9H3L - chains A and K of the 13 polymer chains in the assembly; structure by electron microscopy, 5.84 A resolution (low resolution: residue-level contacts below are approximate; hydrogen-bond / salt-bridge calls are withheld).

Chain A:
Molecule: 23S ribosomal RNA
Source organism: Escherichia coli
Sequence (2904 nucleotides; each row starts with the number of its first residue):
     1 GGUUAAGCGA CUAAGCGUAC ACGGUGGAUG CCCUGGCAGU CAGAGGCGAU GAAGGACGUG
    61 CUAAUCUGCG AUAAGCGUCG GUAAGGUGAU AUGAACCGUU AUAACCGGCG AUUUCCGAAU
   121 GGGGAAACCC AGUGUGUUUC GACACACUAU CAUUAACUGA AUCCAUAGGU UAAUGAGGCG
   181 AACCGGGGGA ACUGAAACAU CUAAGUACCC CGAGGAAAAG AAAUCAACCG AGAUUCCCCC
   241 AGUAGCGGCG AGCGAACGGG GAGCAGCCCA GAGCCUGAAU CAGUGUGUGU GUUAGUGGAA
   301 GCGUCUGGAA AGGCGCGCGA UACAGGGUGA CAGCCCCGUA CACAAAAAUG CACAUGCUGU
   361 GAGCUCGAUG AGUAGGGCGG GACACGUGGU AUCCUGUCUG AAUAUGGGGG GACCAUCCUC
   421 CAAGGCUAAA UACUCCUGAC UGACCGAUAG UGAACCAGUA CCGUGAGGGA AAGGCGAAAA
   481 GAACCCCGGC GAGGGGAGUG AAAAAGAACC UGAAACCGUG UACGUACAAG CAGUGGGAGC
   541 ACGCUUAGGC GUGUGACUGC GUACCUUUUG UAUAAUGGGU CAGCGACUUA UAUUCUGUAG
   601 CAAGGUUAAC CGAAUAGGGG AGCCGAAGGG AAACCGAGUC UUAACUGGGC GUUAAGUUGC
   661 AGGGUAUAGA CCCGAAACCC GGUGAUCUAG CCAUGGGCAG GUUGAAGGUU GGGUAACACU
   721 AACUGGAGGA CCGAACCGAC UAAUGUUGAA AAAUUAGCGG AUGACUUGUG GCUGGGGGUG
   781 AAAGGCCAAU CAAACCGGGA GAUAGCUGGU UCUCCCCGAA AGCUAUAUAA GUAGCGCCUC
   841 GUGAAUUCAU CUCCGGGGGU AGAGCACUGU UUCGGCAAGG GGGUCAUCCC GACUUACCAA
   901 CCCGAUGCAA ACUGCGAAUA CCGGAGAAUG UUAUCACGGG AGACACACGG CGGGUGCUAA
   961 CGUCCGUCGU GAAGAGGGAA ACAACCCAGA CCGCCAGCUA AGGUCCCAAA GUCAUGGUUA
  1021 AGUGGGAAAC GAUGUGGGAA GGCCCAGACA GCCAGGAUGU UGGCUUAGAA GCAGCCAUCA
  1081 UUUAAAGAAA GCGUAAUAGC UCACUGGUCG AGUCGGCCUG CGCGGAAGAU GUAACGGGGC
  1141 UAAACCAUGC ACCGAAGCUG CGGCAGCGAC GCUUAUGCGU UGUUGGGUAG GGGAGCGUUC
  1201 UGUAAGCCUG CGAAGGUGUG CUGUGAGGCA UGCUGGAGGU AUCAGAAGUG CGAAUGCUGA
  1261 CAUAAGUAAC GAUAAAGCGG GUGAAAAGCC CGCUCGCCGG AAGACCAAGG GUUCCUGUCC
  1321 AACGUUAAUC GGGGCAGGGU GAGUCGACCC CUAAGGCGAG GCCGAAAGGC GUAGUCGAUG
  1381 GGAAACAGGU UAAUAUUCCU GUACUUGGUG UUACUGCGAA GGGGGGACGG AGAAGGCUAU
  1441 GUUGGCCGGG CGACGGUUGU CCCGGUUUAA GCGUGUAGGC UGGUUUUCCA GGCAAAUCCG
  1501 GAAAAUCAAG GCUGAGGCGU GAUGACGAGG CACUACGGUG CUGAAGCAAC AAAUGCCCUG
  1561 CUUCCAGGAA AAGCCUCUAA GCAUCAGGUA ACAUCAAAUC GUACCCCAAA CCGACACAGG
  1621 UGGUCAGGUA GAGAAUACCA AGGCGCUUGA GAGAACUCGG GUGAAGGAAC UAGGCAAAAU
  1681 GGUGCCGUAA CUUCGGGAGA AGGCACGCUG AUAUGUAGGU GAGGUCCCUC GCGGAUGGAG
  1741 CUGAAAUCAG UCGAAGAUAC CAGCUGGCUG CAACUGUUUA UUAAAAACAC AGCACUGUGC
  1801 AAACACGAAA GUGGACGUAU ACGGUGUGAC GCCUGCCCGG UGCCGGAAGG UUAAUUGAUG
  1861 GGGUUAGCGC AAGCGAAGCU CUUGAUCGAA GCCCCGGUAA ACGGCGGCCG UAACUAUAAC
  1921 GGUCCUAAGG UAGCGAAAUU CCUUGUCGGG UAAGUUCCGA CCUGCACGAA UGGCGUAAUG
  1981 AUGGCCAGGC UGUCUCCACC CGAGACUCAG UGAAAUUGAA CUCGCUGUGA AGAUGCAGUG
  2041 UACCCGCGGC AAGACGGAAA GACCCCGUGA ACCUUUACUA UAGCUUGACA CUGAACAUUG
  2101 AGCCUUGAUG UGUAGGAUAG GUGGGAGGCU UUGAAGUGUG GACGCCAGUC UGCAUGGAGC
  2161 CGACCUUGAA AUACCACCCU UUAAUGUUUG AUGUUCUAAC GUUGACCCGU AAUCCGGGUU
  2221 GCGGACAGUG UCUGGUGGGU AGUUUGACUG GGGCGGUCUC CUCCUAAAGA GUAACGGAGG
  2281 AGCACGAAGG UUGGCUAAUC CUGGUCGGAC AUCAGGAGGU UAGUGCAAUG GCAUAAGCCA
  2341 GCUUGACUGC GAGCGUGACG GCGCGAGCAG GUGCGAAAGC AGGUCAUAGU GAUCCGGUGG
  2401 UUCUGAAUGG AAGGGCCAUC GCUCAACGGA UAAAAGGUAC UCCGGGGAUA ACAGGCUGAU
  2461 ACCGCCCAAG AGUUCAUAUC GACGGCGGUG UUUGGCACCU CGAUGUCGGC UCAUCACAUC
  2521 CUGGGGCUGA AGUAGGUCCC AAGGGUAUGG CUGUUCGCCA UUUAAAGUGG UACGCGAGCU
  2581 GGGUUUAGAA CGUCGUGAGA CAGUUCGGUC CCUAUCUGCC GUGGGCGCUG GAGAACUGAG
  2641 GGGGGCUGCU CCUAGUACGA GAGGACCGGA GUGGACGCAU CACUGGUGUU CGGGUUGUCA
  2701 UGCCAAUGGC ACUGCCCGGU AGCUAAAUGC GGAAGAGAUA AGUGCUGAAA GCAUCUAAGC
  2761 ACGAAACUUG CCCCGAGAUG AGUUCUCCCU GACCCUUUAA GGGUCCUGAA GGAACGUUGA
  2821 AGACGACGAC GUUGAUAGGC CGGGUGUGUA AGCGCAGCGA UGCGUUGAGC UAACCGGUAC
  2881 UAAUGAACCG UGAGGCUUAA CCUU
Unresolved in the structure: 685-793, 865-914, 1032-1122, 1687-1701, 1769-1983, 2054-2509, 2587-2607, 2904

Chain K:
Name: Large ribosomal subunit protein uL14
Source organism: Escherichia coli
UniProtKB: P0ADY3 (RL14_ECOLI); numbering as in UniProt (aligned over 1-122)
Sequence (122 residues; row label = number of the first residue in the row):
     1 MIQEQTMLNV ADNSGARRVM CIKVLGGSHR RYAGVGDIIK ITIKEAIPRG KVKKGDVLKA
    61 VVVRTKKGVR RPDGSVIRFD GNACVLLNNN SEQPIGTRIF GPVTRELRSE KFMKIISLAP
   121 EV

Chain A / chain K interface:
Contacting residue pairs (36; chain A residue first):
  A1664(A) / Met-1(K)
  A1664(A) / Lys-67(K)
  A1664(A) / Arg-78(K)
  A1665(A) / Met-1(K)
  A1665(A) / Gln-3(K)
  A1665(A) / Thr-6(K)
  A1665(A) / Tyr-32(K)
  A1665(A) / Lys-66(K)
  A1665(A) / Asn-82(K)
  G1666(A) / Gln-3(K)
  G1666(A) / Gln-5(K)
  G1666(A) / Met-7(K)
  A1669(A) / Glu-4(K)
  A1669(A) / Gln-5(K)
  C1994(A) / Glu-4(K)
  U1995(A) / Gln-3(K)
  U1995(A) / Tyr-32(K)
  C1996(A) / Arg-31(K)
  C1996(A) / Tyr-32(K)
  U2561(A) / Lys-23(K)
  U2563(A) / Ser-28(K)
  U2650(A) / Glu-110(K)
  G2674(A) / Gly-26(K)
  G2674(A) / Gly-27(K)
  G2674(A) / Arg-30(K)
  A2675(A) / Arg-31(K)
  C2683(A) / Arg-70(K)
  C2683(A) / Gly-74(K)
  U2684(A) / Lys-67(K)
  U2684(A) / Arg-70(K)
  U2684(A) / Val-76(K)
  A2726(A) / Met-1(K)
  A2726(A) / Tyr-32(K)
  A2726(A) / Lys-67(K)
  A2727(A) / Arg-70(K)
  U2728(A) / Arg-70(K)
Other interface residues (no listed pair), chain A (20 interface residues in all): G1989, U2562, C2676
Other interface residues (no listed pair), chain K (24 interface residues in all): Ile-2, Arg-18, Lys-40

In short:
20 residues of chain A face 24 of chain K across their interface.
Here chain A is 23S ribosomal RNA and chain K is Large ribosomal subunit protein uL14, both from Escherichia
coli. Entry 9H3L (50S subunit precursor C_(L29)-/(L22)-) was determined by electron microscopy, deposited
together with 9H3K, 9HAL and 9HAM.
